Entry 3S27 (X-ray diffraction, 2.91 A resolution); this record covers chains A and B of the 4 polymer chains in the assembly.

== Chain A (and B) ==
Name: Sucrose synthase 1
From: Arabidopsis thaliana
Notes: EC 2.4.1.13; chain B of this document is another copy of the same molecule, construct and numbering; everything in this record applies to it too
UniProt: P49040 (SUS1_ARATH); residues 1-808 here = UniProt positions 1-808
Amino-acid sequence (816 residues; each row starts with the number of its first residue):
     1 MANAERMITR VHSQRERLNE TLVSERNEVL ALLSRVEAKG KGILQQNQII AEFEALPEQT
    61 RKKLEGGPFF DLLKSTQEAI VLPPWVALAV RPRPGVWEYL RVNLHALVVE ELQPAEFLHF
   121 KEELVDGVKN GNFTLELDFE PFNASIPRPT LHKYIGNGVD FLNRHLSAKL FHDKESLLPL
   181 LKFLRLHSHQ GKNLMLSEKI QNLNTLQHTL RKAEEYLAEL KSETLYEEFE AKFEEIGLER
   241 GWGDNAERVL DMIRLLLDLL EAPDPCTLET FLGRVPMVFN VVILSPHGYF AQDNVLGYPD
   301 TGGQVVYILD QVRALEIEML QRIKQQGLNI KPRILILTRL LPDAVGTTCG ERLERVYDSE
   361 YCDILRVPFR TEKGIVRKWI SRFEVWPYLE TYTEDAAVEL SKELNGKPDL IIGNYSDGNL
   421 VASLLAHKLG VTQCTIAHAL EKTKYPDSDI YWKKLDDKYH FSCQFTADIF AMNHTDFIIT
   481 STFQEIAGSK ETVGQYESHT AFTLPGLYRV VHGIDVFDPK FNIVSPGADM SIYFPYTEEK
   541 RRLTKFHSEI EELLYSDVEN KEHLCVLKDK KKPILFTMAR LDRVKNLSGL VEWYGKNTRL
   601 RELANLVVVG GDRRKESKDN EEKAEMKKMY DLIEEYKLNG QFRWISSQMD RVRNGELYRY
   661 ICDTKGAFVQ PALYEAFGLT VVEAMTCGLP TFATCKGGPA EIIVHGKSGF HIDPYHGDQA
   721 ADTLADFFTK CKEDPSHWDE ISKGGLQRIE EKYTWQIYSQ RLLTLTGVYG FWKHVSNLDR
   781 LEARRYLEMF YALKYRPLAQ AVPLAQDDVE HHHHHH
Unresolved in the structure: 1-26, 808-816 (chain B: 1-14, 808-816)
Sequence notes: expression tag (809-816)
Modified / non-standard residues: Mse1, Mse7 (selenomethionine); Mse195, Mse252, Mse277, Mse319, Mse472, Mse530, Mse578, Mse626, Mse629, Mse649, Mse685, Mse789 (selenomethionine; parent Met)
Bound ions: K+: Leu184, Arg185, His187, Asn193, Leu194, Leu196
Ligand contacts:
  - beta-D-fructofuranose (FRU): His287, Asp300, Thr301, Gly302, Gly303, Gln304, Val305, Arg382, Tyr415, His438, Ala439, Glu441, Lys444, Arg580
  - malonic acid (MLA): Phe710, Thr723, Asp726, Phe727, Lys730, His737
  - UDP (uridine-5'-diphosphate): Leu296, Gly297, Gly302, Gly303, Gln304, Val306, Tyr533, Mse578, Ala579, Arg580, Lys585, Val609, Ser647, Gln648, Asn654, Tyr658, Glu675, Gly678, Leu679, Thr680, Glu683

== Chain A / chain B interface ==
Pairs across the interface (44; chain A residue first):
  Arg93(A) - Arg211(B)
  Pro147(A) - Phe171(B)  hydrophobic
  Pro147(A) - His172(B)
  Pro149(A) - Glu261(B)
  Thr150(A) - Gln207(B)
  Thr150(A) - Arg211(B)
  Thr150(A) - Glu261(B)  hydrogen bond (backbone-side chain)
  Leu151(A) - Gln207(B)
  Leu151(A) - Glu261(B)  hydrogen bond (backbone-side chain)
  Lys153(A) - Asp258(B)  salt bridge
  Tyr154(A) - Asp258(B)  hydrogen bond
  Tyr154(A) - Glu261(B)
  Tyr154(A) - Ala262(B)
  Phe161(A) - His172(B)
  Phe161(A) - Glu261(B)
  Arg164(A) - Phe171(B)
  Arg164(A) - Asp258(B)  salt bridge
  Arg164(A) - Ala262(B)  hydrogen bond (side chain-backbone)
  Arg164(A) - Asp264(B)  salt bridge
  His165(A) - Phe171(B)
  Ala168(A) - Ala168(B)  hydrophobic
  Phe171(A) - Phe161(B)  hydrophobic
  Phe171(A) - Arg164(B)
  Phe171(A) - His165(B)
  His172(A) - Pro147(B)
  His172(A) - Arg148(B)
  His172(A) - Phe161(B)
  Gln207(A) - Thr150(B)
  Arg211(A) - Arg93(B)
  Asp258(A) - Lys153(B)  salt bridge
  Asp258(A) - Tyr154(B)  hydrogen bond
  Asp258(A) - Arg164(B)  salt bridge
  Glu261(A) - Pro149(B)
  Glu261(A) - Thr150(B)  hydrogen bond (side chain-backbone)
  Glu261(A) - Leu151(B)  hydrogen bond (side chain-backbone)
  Glu261(A) - Tyr154(B)
  Glu261(A) - Phe161(B)
  Ala262(A) - Tyr154(B)
  Ala262(A) - Phe161(B)  hydrophobic
  Ala262(A) - Arg164(B)  hydrogen bond (backbone-side chain)
  Asp264(A) - Arg164(B)  salt bridge
  Asp264(A) - Pro265(B)
  Pro265(A) - Asp264(B)
  Pro265(A) - Pro265(B)
Interface residues without a listed pair, chain A (23 interface residues in all): Arg148, Pro263, Lys490
Interface residues without a listed pair, chain B (24 interface residues in all): Glu215, Leu257, Pro263

== In short ==
23 residues of chain A face 24 of chain B across their interface; the contacts include 8 hydrogen bonds and 6
salt bridges. Among the polar pairs are Lys153(A)-Asp258(B), Arg164(A)-Asp258(B) and Arg164(A)-Asp264(B).
Bound to chain A: UDP, beta-D-fructofuranose and malonic acid.
Chain A and chain B are both Sucrose synthase 1 (Arabidopsis thaliana); the structure, The crystal structure
of sucrose synthase-1 from Arabidopsis thaliana and its functional implications, was determined by X-ray
diffraction, deposited together with 3S28 and 3S29.
